1EF1 - chains A and C of the 4 polymer chains in the assembly; structure by X-ray diffraction, 1.90 A resolution.

== Chain A ==
Protein: Moesin
Source organism: Homo sapiens
Notes: fragment: n-terminal ferm domain
UniProt: P26038 (MOES_HUMAN); residues 4-297 here correspond to UniProt positions 3-296 (UniProt number = residue number - 1)
Sequence (294 residues; each row starts with the number of its first residue):
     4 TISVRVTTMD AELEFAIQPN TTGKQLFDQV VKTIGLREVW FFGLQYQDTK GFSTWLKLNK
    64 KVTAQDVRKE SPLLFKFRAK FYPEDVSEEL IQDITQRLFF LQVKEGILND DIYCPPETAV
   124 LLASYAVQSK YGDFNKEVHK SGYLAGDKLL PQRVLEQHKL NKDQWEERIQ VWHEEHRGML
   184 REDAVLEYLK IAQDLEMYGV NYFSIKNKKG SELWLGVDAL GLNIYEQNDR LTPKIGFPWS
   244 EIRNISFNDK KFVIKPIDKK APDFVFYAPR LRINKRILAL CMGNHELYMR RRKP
Differences from the reference sequence: modified residue (12, 182, 200, 285, 292)
Modified residues: Mse12, Mse182, Mse200, Mse285, Mse292 (selenomethionine; parent Met)

== Chain C ==
Protein: Moesin
Source organism: Homo sapiens
Notes: fragment: c-terminal tail domain
UniProt: P26038 (MOES_HUMAN); residues 488-577 here correspond to UniProt positions 487-576 (UniProt number = residue number - 1)
Sequence (90 residues; numbered 488 to 577; the number before each row is that of its first residue):
   488 AEASADLRAD AMAKDRSEEE RTTEAEKNER VQKHLKALTS ELANARDESK KTANDMIHAE
   548 NMRLGRDKYK TLRQIRQGNT KQRIDEFESM
Differences from the reference sequence: modified residue (543, 549, 577)
Modified residues: Mse543 (selenomethionine; parent Met); Mse549 (selenomethionine; parent Met); Mse577 (selenomethionine; parent Met)
Reported in the primary citation:
  - post-translational modification sites: T558 (citing earlier work)

== How chain A and chain C interact ==
Contacting residue pairs (112):
  E87(A) with R508(C), hydrogen bond (backbone-side chain)
  Y116(A) with N541(C); D542(C), hydrogen bond; H545(C)
  P118(A) with H545(C)
  P119(A) with R533(C)
  E120(A) with L522(C); L525(C); T526(C)
  T121(A) with L522(C)
  V123(A) with L525(C), hydrophobic
  L124(A) with H521(C); L522(C), hydrophobic; L525(C), hydrophobic
  Y128(A) with V518(C); H521(C)
  R156(A) with T539(C); D542(C)
  E159(A) with K537(C)
  Q160(A) with R533(C), hydrogen bond; D534(C), hydrogen bond (backbone-backbone); K537(C); D542(C), hydrogen bond
  H161(A) with L529(C); A532(C); R533(C)
  K162(A) with A532(C), hydrogen bond (backbone-backbone); D534(C)
  L163(A) with A532(C), hydrophobic
  W168(A) with L529(C), hydrophobic
  R171(A) with E528(C), hydrogen bond (side chain-backbone); L529(C)
  W175(A) with H521(C); A524(C), hydrophobic; L525(C); E528(C), hydrogen bond
  E178(A) with H521(C)
  E190(A) with E511(C); N515(C); V518(C)
  K193(A) with E511(C), salt bridge
  I194(A) with V518(C), hydrophobic
  Q196(A) with R508(C); K555(C), hydrogen bond (backbone-side chain); Y556(C)
  D197(A) with T510(C); E511(C), hydrogen bond (side chain-backbone); K555(C); Y556(C), hydrogen bond
  L198(A) with K555(C), hydrogen bond (backbone-side chain)
  E199(A) with K555(C)
  Mse200(A) with N541(C)
  Y201(A) with K555(C), hydrogen bond (backbone-side chain)
  N210(A) with F574(C), hydrogen bond (side chain-backbone); E575(C), hydrogen bond (side chain-backbone); Mse577(C), hydrogen bond (side chain-backbone)
  K211(A) with E575(C), hydrogen bond (backbone-side chain)
  K212(A) with E575(C); S576(C); Mse577(C), hydrogen bond (side chain-backbone)
  S214(A) with Mse577(C), hydrogen bond (side chain-backbone)
  L216(A) with F574(C), hydrophobic
  L223(A) with E505(C); L559(C), hydrophobic; R563(C), hydrogen bond (backbone-side chain)
  N226(A) with L559(C)
  I227(A) with F574(C), hydrophobic
  E229(A) with Mse577(C)
  N231(A) with I544(C)
  D232(A) with I544(C)
  L234(A) with N541(C); I544(C), hydrophobic; H545(C)
  T235(A) with N548(C), hydrogen bond; T558(C)
  P236(A) with T558(C); I562(C)
  K237(A) with I562(C); Mse577(C)
  I238(A) with I562(C); R570(C); E573(C); F574(C); Mse577(C)
  G239(A) with I562(C), hydrogen bond (backbone-backbone); R563(C); R570(C), hydrogen bond (backbone-side chain)
  F240(A) with R570(C)
  P241(A) with R503(C); R563(C)
  S243(A) with D502(C), hydrogen bond; R503(C)
  E244(A) with R503(C), salt bridge; T567(C); R570(C), salt bridge
  P259(A) with T567(C)
  A264(A) with T567(C)
  P265(A) with K568(C); I571(C)
  D266(A) with I571(C)
  F267(A) with I571(C); F574(C), hydrophobic
  V268(A) with F574(C); E575(C)
  F269(A) with F574(C), hydrophobic
  Y291(A) with D502(C); R503(C), hydrogen bond (side chain-backbone); E505(C), hydrogen bond
  R295(A) with K501(C), hydrogen bond (side chain-backbone); D502(C); S504(C), hydrogen bond; E505(C), salt bridge
Also at the interface, not in a pair above, chain A (64 interface residues in all): D88, H179, I208, K209, G224, Y228
Also at the interface, not in a pair above, chain C (47 interface residues in all): A500, T509, A512, K520, K538
Interface features reported in the paper:
  - specific contacts: N210(A)-Mse577(C) (hydrogen bond), S214(A)-Mse577(C) (hydrogen bond), T235(A)-T558(C), P236(A)-T558(C)
  - interface residues, chain A: H161(A), L216(A), I227(A), K237(A), I238(A), F267(A)
  - interface residues, chain C: V518(C), H521(C), L522(C), F574(C), Mse577(C)

== Summary ==
64 residues of chain A face 47 of chain C across their interface, with 28 hydrogen bonds and 4 salt bridges.
Among the polar pairs are K193(A)-E511(C), E244(A)-R503(C) and E244(A)-R570(C). The paper describes hydrogen
bonds between N210(A) and Mse577(C) and S214(A) and Mse577(C); contacts between T235(A) and T558(C) and
P236(A) and T558(C). The paper reports interface residues H161(A), L216(A) and V518(C) among others; a
modification site at T558(C).
Chain A is Moesin and chain C is Moesin, both from Homo sapiens; the structure, Crystal structure of the
moesin ferm domain/tail domain complex, was determined by X-ray diffraction.
